1OIJ - chain A; structure by X-ray diffraction, 2.10 A resolution.

Chain A:
Molecule: Putative alkylsulfatase atsk
Organism: Pseudomonas putida
UniProt: Q9WWU5 (Q9WWU5_PSEPU); residue numbers follow UniProt; this construct covers 1-301
Amino-acid sequence (301 residues; each row starts with the number of its first residue):
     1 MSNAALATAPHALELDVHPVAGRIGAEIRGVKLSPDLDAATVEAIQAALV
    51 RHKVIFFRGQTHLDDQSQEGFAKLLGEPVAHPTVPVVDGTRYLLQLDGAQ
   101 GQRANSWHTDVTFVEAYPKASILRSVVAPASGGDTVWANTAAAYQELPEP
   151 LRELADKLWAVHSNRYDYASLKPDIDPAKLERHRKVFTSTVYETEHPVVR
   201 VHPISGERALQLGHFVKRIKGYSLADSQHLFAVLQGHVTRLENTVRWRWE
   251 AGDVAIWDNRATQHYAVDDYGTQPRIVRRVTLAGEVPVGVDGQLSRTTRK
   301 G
Unresolved in the structure: 1-12, 81-84, 98-102, 166-190, 301
Construct notes: conflict Arg165 (Glu in Q9WWU5)
Bound ions: Na+: His108, Asp110, His264 (together with 2-oxoglutaric acid)
Small-molecule neighbours: 2-oxoglutaric acid (AKG): Leu96, Ala104, His108, Asp110, Leu123, Thr135, His264, Ala266, Arg275, Val277, Arg279
Curated features (UniProtKB/Swiss-Prot):
  - binding site (substrate): His81, Val111
  - binding site (Fe cation): His108, Asp110, His264
  - binding site (2-oxoglutarate): Thr135, Arg275, Arg279

Overview:
Bound to chain A: 2-oxoglutaric acid. His108, Asp110 and His264 coordinate Na+. Curated annotation (UniProt)
lists substrate-binding residues His81 and Val111, 3 Fe cation-binding residues and 3 residues binding
2-oxoglutarate.
Chain A is Putative alkylsulfatase atsk (Pseudomonas putida); the structure, Crystal structure of the
alkylsulfatase AtsK, a non-heme Fe(II) alphaketoglutarate dependent Dioxygenase in complex with
alphaketoglutarate, was determined by X-ray diffraction, deposited together with 1OIH and 1OII.
